Entry 1K8I (X-ray diffraction, 3.10 A resolution); this record covers chains A and B.

[Chain A]
Protein: MHC class II H2-M alpha chain
Source organism: Mus musculus
UniProtKB: P28078 (2DMA_MOUSE); residues 1-191 here correspond to UniProt positions 30-220 (UniProt number = residue number + 29)
Sequence (191 residues; numbered 1 to 191; the number before each row is that of its first residue):
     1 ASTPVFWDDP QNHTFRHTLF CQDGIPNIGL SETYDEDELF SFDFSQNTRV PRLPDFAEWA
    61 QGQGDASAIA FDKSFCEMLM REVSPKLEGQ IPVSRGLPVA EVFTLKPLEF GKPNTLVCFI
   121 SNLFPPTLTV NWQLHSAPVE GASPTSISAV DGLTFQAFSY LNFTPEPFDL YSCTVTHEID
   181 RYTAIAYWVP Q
Disordered / not traced: 1-10
Swiss-Prot annotation at these positions:
  - region: Val189 to Gln191 (Connecting peptide)
  - glycosylation: Asn12 (N-linked (GlcNAc...) asparagine)
Cystine bridges: Cys21-Cys76, Cys118-Cys173
Covalent attachments: N-acetylglucosamine (NAG) linked to Asn12, Asn162

[Chain B]
Protein: MHC class II H2-M beta 2 chain
Source organism: Mus musculus
UniProtKB: Q31099 (Q31099_MOUSE); residues 1-191 here correspond to UniProt positions 20-210 (UniProt number = residue number + 19)
Sequence (191 residues; each row starts with the number of its first residue):
     1 GFVAHVESTC VLNDAGTPQD FTYCVSFNKD LLACWDPDVG KIVPCEFGVL SRLAEIISNI
    61 LNEQESLIHR LQNGLQDCAT HTQPFWDVLT HRTRAPSVRV AQTTPFNTRE PVMLACYVWG
   121 FYPADVTITW MKNGQLVPSH SNKEKTAQPN GDWTYQTVSY LALTPSYGDV YTCVVQHSGT
   181 SEPIRGDWTP G
Disordered / not traced: 191
Cystine bridges: Cys10-Cys78, Cys24-Cys34, Cys116-Cys173
Small-molecule neighbours: N-acetylglucosamine (NAG; 2-acetamido-2-deoxy-beta-D-glucopyranose): Val11, Gln19, Asp20

[Interface between chain A and chain B]
Pairs across the interface (101; chain A residue first):
  Gln11(A) - Asn13(B)
  Gln11(A) - Asp14(B)  hydrogen bond (backbone-side chain)
  Asn12(A) - Val11(B)
  Asn12(A) - Leu12(B)
  His13(A) - Val11(B)
  His13(A) - Leu12(B)  hydrogen bond (backbone-backbone)
  His13(A) - Asp14(B)  salt bridge
  His13(A) - Trp86(B)
  His13(A) - Thr90(B)
  Thr14(A) - Thr9(B)
  Thr14(A) - Cys10(B)
  Phe15(A) - Thr9(B)
  Phe15(A) - Cys10(B)  hydrogen bond (backbone-backbone)
  Phe15(A) - His81(B)
  Arg16(A) - Glu7(B)  salt bridge
  His17(A) - Val6(B)
  His17(A) - Glu7(B)
  His17(A) - Ser8(B)  hydrogen bond (backbone-backbone)
  Thr18(A) - Glu7(B)  hydrogen bond
  Leu19(A) - Ala4(B)
  Leu19(A) - His5(B)
  Leu19(A) - Val6(B)  hydrogen bond (backbone-backbone)
  Phe20(A) - Ala4(B)
  Cys21(A) - Val3(B)
  Cys21(A) - Ala4(B)  hydrogen bond (backbone-backbone)
  Gln22(A) - Phe2(B)
  Gln22(A) - Val3(B)
  Asp23(A) - Gly1(B)  hydrogen bond (side chain-backbone)
  Asp23(A) - Phe2(B)  hydrogen bond (side chain-backbone)
  Glu32(A) - His81(B)  salt bridge
  Tyr34(A) - Leu89(B)  hydrogen bond (side chain-backbone)
  Tyr34(A) - Thr90(B)  hydrogen bond (side chain-backbone)
  Tyr34(A) - Tyr122(B)
  Tyr34(A) - Trp153(B)  hydrophobic
  Asp37(A) - Tyr122(B)
  Asp37(A) - Trp153(B)
  Asp37(A) - Tyr155(B)  hydrogen bond
  Glu38(A) - Trp153(B)  hydrogen bond (backbone-side chain)
  Leu39(A) - Leu89(B)  hydrophobic
  Leu39(A) - Trp153(B)  hydrophobic
  Arg52(A) - Gly151(B)  hydrogen bond (side chain-backbone)
  Arg52(A) - Asp152(B)
  Leu53(A) - Trp153(B)  hydrophobic
  Asp55(A) - Arg92(B)  salt bridge
  Phe56(A) - Trp153(B)
  Trp59(A) - Pro84(B)
  Trp59(A) - Phe85(B)  hydrophobic
  Trp59(A) - Val88(B)  hydrophobic
  Gln63(A) - His81(B)  hydrogen bond
  Asp65(A) - His81(B)
  Ala68(A) - Arg70(B)  hydrogen bond (backbone-side chain)
  Phe71(A) - Leu67(B)  hydrophobic
  Phe71(A) - Arg70(B)
  Asp72(A) - Val6(B)
  Asp72(A) - Tyr23(B)  hydrogen bond
  Asp72(A) - Arg70(B)  salt bridge
  Phe75(A) - Val25(B)  hydrophobic
  Phe75(A) - Ile57(B)  hydrophobic
  Phe75(A) - Leu61(B)  hydrophobic
  Cys76(A) - Ala4(B)
  Leu79(A) - Val25(B)  hydrophobic
  Leu79(A) - Ile57(B)  hydrophobic
  Met80(A) - Phe2(B)
  Val83(A) - Leu53(B)  hydrophobic
  Ser84(A) - Phe2(B)
  Ser84(A) - Phe27(B)
  Glu88(A) - Gly1(B)  hydrogen bond (side chain-backbone)
  Glu88(A) - Phe2(B)
  Ile91(A) - Leu50(B)  hydrophobic
  Pro92(A) - Asn28(B)  hydrogen bond (backbone-side chain)
  Ser94(A) - Asn28(B)  hydrogen bond
  Ser94(A) - Lys29(B)  hydrogen bond (side chain-backbone)
  Glu101(A) - Lys145(B)  salt bridge
  Phe103(A) - Gln148(B)
  Phe103(A) - Pro149(B)
  Phe103(A) - Asn150(B)
  Phe103(A) - Gln156(B)
  Thr104(A) - Gln156(B)  hydrogen bond (backbone-side chain)
  Leu105(A) - Trp119(B)
  Leu105(A) - Asn150(B)
  Leu105(A) - Gln156(B)  hydrogen bond (backbone-side chain)
  Pro107(A) - Arg99(B)
  Pro107(A) - Tyr117(B)  hydrophobic
  Pro107(A) - Trp119(B)
  Leu108(A) - Arg99(B)
  Glu109(A) - Arg99(B)  salt bridge
  Phe119(A) - Gln148(B)
  Phe124(A) - Lys29(B)
  Pro125(A) - Val3(B)  hydrophobic
  Gly152(A) - Lys29(B)  hydrogen bond (backbone-side chain)
  Leu153(A) - His5(B)
  Leu153(A) - Glu7(B)
  Leu153(A) - Ser26(B)
  Leu153(A) - Lys29(B)  hydrogen bond (backbone-side chain)
  Thr154(A) - Lys29(B)  hydrogen bond
  Phe158(A) - Pro149(B)
  Phe158(A) - Asn150(B)
  Phe158(A) - Gly151(B)
  Tyr160(A) - Asn150(B)  hydrogen bond (side chain-backbone)
  Tyr160(A) - Gly151(B)
  Tyr160(A) - Asp152(B)  hydrogen bond (side chain-backbone)
Other interface residues (no listed pair), chain A (61 interface residues in all): Asp35, Phe40, Arg49, Leu87, Val93, Lys106, Phe155, Gln191
Other interface residues (no listed pair), chain B (53 interface residues in all): Gln19, Val49, Ile60, Gln64, Arg94, Thr104

[Overview]
Chain A and chain B form an interface of 61 and 53 residues respectively; the contacts include 28 hydrogen
bonds and 7 salt bridges. Among the polar pairs are His13(A)-Asp14(B), Arg16(A)-Glu7(B) and Glu32(A)-His81(B).
Ligands of chain B: N-acetylglucosamine.
Here chain A is MHC class II H2-M alpha chain and chain B is MHC class II H2-M beta 2 chain, both from Mus
musculus. Entry 1K8I (Crystal structure of mouse H2-dm) was determined by X-ray diffraction.
